PDB entry 2YKR | electron microscopy, 9.80 A resolution (very low resolution: no residue pairs are listed; an interface is given only as per-side residue counts) | chains A and M of the 22 polymer chains in the assembly

Chain A:
Molecule: 16S RRNA
From: Escherichia coli
Sequence (1533 nucleotides; each row starts with the number of its first residue):
     2 AAUUGAAGAG UUUGAUCAUG GCUCAGAUUG AACGCUGGCG GCAGGCCUAA CACAUGCAAG
    62 UCGAACGGUA ACAGGAAGAA GCUUGCUUCU UUGCUGACGA GUGGCGGACG GGUGAGUAAU
   122 GUCUGGGAAA CUGCCUGAUG GAGGGGGAUA ACUACUGGAA ACGGUAGCUA AUACCGCAUA
   182 ACGUCGCAAG ACCAAAGAGG GGGACCUUCG GGCCUCUUGC CAUCGGAUGU GCCCAGAUGG
   242 GAUUAGCUAG UAGGUGGGGU AACGGCUCAC CUAGGCGACG AUCCCUAGCU GGUCUGAGAG
   302 GAUGACCAGC CACACUGGAA CUGAGACACG GUCCAGACUC CUACGGGAGG CAGCAGUGGG
   362 GAAUAUUGCA CAAUGGGCGC AAGCCUGAUG CAGCCAUGCC GCGUGUAUGA AGAAGGCCUU
   422 CGGGUUGUAA AGUACUUUCA GCGGGGAGGA AGGGAGUAAA GUUAAUACCU UUGCUCAUUG
   482 ACGUUACCCG CAGAAGAAGC ACCGGCUAAC UCCGUGCCAG CAGCCGCGGU AAUACGGAGG
   542 GUGCAAGCGU UAAUCGGAAU UACUGGGCGU AAAGCGCACG CAGGCGGUUU GUUAAGUCAG
   602 AUGUGAAAUC CCCGGGCUCA ACCUGGGAAC UGCAUCUGAU ACUGGCAAGC UUGAGUCUCG
   662 UAGAGGGGGG UAGAAUUCCA GGUGUAGCGG UGAAAUGCGU AGAGAUCUGG AGGAAUACCG
   722 GUGGCGAAGG CGGCCCCCUG GACGAAGACU GACGCUCAGG UGCGAAAGCG UGGGGAGCAA
   782 ACAGGAUUAG AUACCCUGGU AGUCCACGCC GUAAACGAUG UCGACUUGGA GGUUGUGCCC
   842 UUGAGGCGUG GCUUCCGGAG CUAACGCGUU AAGUCGACCG CCUGGGGAGU ACGGCCGCAA
   902 GGUUAAAACU CAAAUGAAUU GACGGGGGCC CGCACAAGCG GUGGAGCAUG UGGUUUAAUU
   962 CGAUGCAACG CGAAGAACCU UACCUGGUCU UGACAUCCAC GGAAGUUUUC AGAGAUGAGA
  1022 AUGUGCCUUC GGGAACCGUG AGACAGGUGC UGCAUGGCUG UCGUCAGCUC GUGUUGUGAA
  1082 AUGUUGGGUU AAGUCCCGCA ACGAGCGCAA CCCUUAUCCU UUGUUGCCAG CGGUCCGGCC
  1142 GGGAACUCAA AGGAGACUGC CAGUGAUAAA CUGGAGGAAG GUGGGGAUGA CGUCAAGUCA
  1202 UCAUGGCCCU UACGACCAGG GCUACACACG UGCUACAAUG GCGCAUACAA AGAGAAGCGA
  1262 CCUCGCGAGA GCAAGCGGAC CUCAUAAAGU GCGUCGUAGU CCGGAUUGGA GUCUGCAACU
  1322 CGACUCCAUG AAGUCGGAAU CGCUAGUAAU CGUGGAUCAG AAUGCCACGG UGAAUACGUU
  1382 CCCGGGCCUU GUACACACCG CCCGUCACAC CAUGGGAGUG GGUUGCAAAA GAAGUAGGUA
  1442 GCUUAACCUU CGGGAGGGCG CUUACCACUU UGUGAUUCAU GACUGGGGUG AAGUCGUAAC
  1502 AAGGUAACCG UAGGGGAACC UGCGGUUGGA UCA

Chain M:
Name: 30S ribosomal protein S13
From: Escherichia coli
Reference sequence: A1AGI9 (RS13_ECOK1); residues 1-114 here correspond to UniProt positions 2-115 (UniProt number = residue number + 1)
Chain sequence (114 residues; row label = number of the first residue in the row):
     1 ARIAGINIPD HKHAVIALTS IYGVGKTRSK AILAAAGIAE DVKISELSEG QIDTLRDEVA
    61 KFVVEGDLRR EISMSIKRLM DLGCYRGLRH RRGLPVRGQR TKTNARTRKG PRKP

How chain A and chain M interact:
At this resolution (10 A) residue pairs are not listed: 43 residues of chain A and 55 of chain M lie at the interface.

Overview:
Chain A and chain M form an interface of 43 and 55 residues respectively.
Chain A is 16S RRNA and chain M is 30S ribosomal protein S13, both from Escherichia coli; the structure, 30S
ribosomal subunit with RsgA bound in the presence of GMPPNP, was determined by electron microscopy.
